5WES - chains A and B of the 3 polymer chains in the assembly; structure by X-ray diffraction, 2.71 A resolution.

== Chain A ==
Protein: H-2 class I histocompatibility antigen, D-D alpha chain
Organism: Mus musculus
Reference sequence: P01900 (HA12_MOUSE); residues 2-277 here correspond to UniProt positions 26-301 (UniProt number = residue number + 24)
Chain sequence (276 residues; numbered 2 to 277; the number before each row is that of its first residue):
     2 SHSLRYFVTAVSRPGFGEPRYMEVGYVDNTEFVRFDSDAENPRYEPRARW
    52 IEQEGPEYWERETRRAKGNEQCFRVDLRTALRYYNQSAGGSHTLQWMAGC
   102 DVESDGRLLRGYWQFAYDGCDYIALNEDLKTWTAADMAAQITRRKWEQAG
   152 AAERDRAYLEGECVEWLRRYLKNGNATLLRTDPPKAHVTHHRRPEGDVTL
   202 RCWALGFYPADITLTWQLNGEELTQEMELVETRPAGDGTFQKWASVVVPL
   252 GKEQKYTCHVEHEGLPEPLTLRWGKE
Disordered / not traced: 275-277
Construct notes: engineered mutation Cys73 (Ser97 in P01900)
Curated features (UniProtKB/Swiss-Prot):
  - region: Gly275 to Glu277 (Connecting peptide)
  - glycosylation (N-linked (GlcNAc...) asparagine): Asn86, Asn176
Disulfide bonds: Cys101-Cys164, Cys203-Cys259
Residues lining bound ligands: glycine / leucine: Asp77, Thr80, Tyr84, Leu95, Tyr123, Thr143, Lys146, Trp147
Reported in the primary citation:
  - contacts within the chain: Tyr84-Lys146
  - binding site for leucine: Tyr84

== Chain B ==
Protein: Beta-2-microglobulin
Organism: Mus musculus
Reference sequence: P01887 (B2MG_MOUSE); residues 1-99 here correspond to UniProt positions 21-119 (UniProt number = residue number + 20)
Chain sequence (99 residues; numbered 1 to 99; the number before each row is that of its first residue):
     1 IQKTPQIQVYSRHPPENGKPNILNCYVTQFHPPHIEIQMLKNGKKIPKVE
    51 MSDMSFSKDWSFYILAHTEFTPTETDTYACRVKHASMAEPKTVYWDRDM
Disulfide bonds: Cys25-Cys80

== Interface between chain A and chain B ==
Contacting residue pairs (52):
  Arg6(A) with Lys58(B)
  Phe8(A) with Ser55(B); Phe56(B), hydrophobic
  Val9(A) with Phe56(B)
  Thr10(A) with Phe56(B); Phe62(B)
  Val12(A) with Pro33(B), hydrophobic
  Val25(A) with Met54(B)
  Tyr27(A) with Ser55(B), hydrogen bond; Tyr63(B), hydrogen bond
  Glu32(A) with Asp53(B)
  Arg35(A) with Asp53(B); Met54(B), hydrogen bond (side chain-backbone)
  Thr94(A) with His31(B); Pro33(B)
  Gln96(A) with His31(B), hydrogen bond; Phe56(B); Trp60(B), hydrogen bond (side chain-backbone); Phe62(B)
  Trp97(A) with Phe56(B)
  Met98(A) with Lys58(B)
  Gln115(A) with Lys58(B); Trp60(B)
  Phe116(A) with Trp60(B)
  Ala117(A) with Trp60(B)
  Asp119(A) with His31(B)
  Gly120(A) with His31(B), hydrogen bond (backbone-side chain)
  Asp122(A) with Trp60(B), hydrogen bond
  His192(A) with Asp98(B), salt bridge
  Arg202(A) with Asp98(B), hydrogen bond (side chain-backbone); Met99(B)
  Trp204(A) with Asp98(B); Met99(B)
  Leu206(A) with Pro14(B), hydrophobic
  Val231(A) with Gln8(B)
  Glu232(A) with Gln8(B), hydrogen bond (backbone-side chain)
  Thr233(A) with Tyr26(B)
  Arg234(A) with Gln8(B), hydrogen bond; Tyr10(B); Tyr26(B); Met99(B), hydrogen bond (side chain-backbone)
  Pro235(A) with Tyr10(B), hydrogen bond (backbone-side chain); Tyr26(B); Leu65(B), hydrophobic
  Ala236(A) with Arg12(B), hydrogen bond (backbone-side chain); Asn24(B), hydrogen bond (backbone-side chain)
  Gly237(A) with Arg12(B)
  Asp238(A) with Arg12(B)
  Gln242(A) with Tyr10(B); Ser11(B); Arg12(B), hydrogen bond (side chain-backbone)
  Trp244(A) with Met99(B), hydrogen bond (side chain-backbone)
Interface residues without a listed pair, chain A (35 interface residues in all): Tyr113, Cys121
Interface residues without a listed pair, chain B (23 interface residues in all): Gln2, His13, Ser57

== In short ==
35 residues of chain A face 23 of chain B across their interface, with 16 hydrogen bonds and 1 salt bridge.
Polar pairs include His192(A)-Asp98(B), Tyr27(A)-Ser55(B) and Tyr27(A)-Tyr63(B). Chain A binds glycine /
leucine. The paper reports a binding site for leucine at Tyr84(A); contacts within the chain involving
Tyr84(A) and Lys146(A).
Here chain A is H-2 class I histocompatibility antigen, D-D alpha chain and chain B is Beta-2-microglobulin,
both from Mus musculus. Entry 5WES (Crystal Structure H2-Dd with disulfide-linked 5mer peptide) was determined
by X-ray diffraction, deposited together with 5WER, 5WET and 5WEU.
